8EXY - chains A and C of the 9 polymer chains in the assembly; structure by electron microscopy, 3.20 A resolution.

== Chain A ==
Protein: DNA-directed RNA polymerase subunit alpha
Organism: Mycobacterium tuberculosis H37Rv
Notes: EC 2.7.7.6
UniProt: P9WGZ1 (RPOA_MYCTU); residues 1-347 here = UniProt positions 1-347
Chain sequence (347 residues; row label = number of the first residue in the row):
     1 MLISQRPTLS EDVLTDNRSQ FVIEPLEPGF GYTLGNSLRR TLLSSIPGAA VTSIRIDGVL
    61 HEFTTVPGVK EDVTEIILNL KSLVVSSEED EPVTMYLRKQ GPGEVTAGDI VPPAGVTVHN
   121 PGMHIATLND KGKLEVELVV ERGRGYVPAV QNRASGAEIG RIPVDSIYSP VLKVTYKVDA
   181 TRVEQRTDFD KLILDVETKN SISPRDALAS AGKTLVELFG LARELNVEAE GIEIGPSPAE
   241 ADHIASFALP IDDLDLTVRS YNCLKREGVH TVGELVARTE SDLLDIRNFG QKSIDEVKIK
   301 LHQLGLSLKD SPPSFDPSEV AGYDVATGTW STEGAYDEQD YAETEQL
Not modelled in the structure: 227-347

== Chain C ==
Protein: DNA-directed RNA polymerase subunit beta
Organism: Mycobacterium tuberculosis H37Rv
Notes: EC 2.7.7.6
UniProt: P9WGY9 (RPOB_MYCTU); residue numbers follow UniProt; this construct covers 1-1178
Chain sequence (1178 residues; row label = number of the first residue in the row):
     1 MLEGCILADS RQSKTAASPS PSRPQSSSNN SVPGAPNRVS FAKLREPLEV PGLLDVQTDS
    61 FEWLIGSPRW RESAAERGDV NPVGGLEEVL YELSPIEDFS GSMSLSFSDP RFDDVKAPVD
   121 ECKDKDMTYA APLFVTAEFI NNNTGEIKSQ TVFMGDFPMM TEKGTFIING TERVVVSQLV
   181 RSPGVYFDET IDKSTDKTLH SVKVIPSRGA WLEFDVDKRD TVGVRIDRKR RQPVTVLLKA
   241 LGWTSEQIVE RFGFSEIMRS TLEKDNTVGT DEALLDIYRK LRPGEPPTKE SAQTLLENLF
   301 FKEKRYDLAR VGRYKVNKKL GLHVGEPITS STLTEEDVVA TIEYLVRLHE GQTTMTVPGG
   361 VEVPVETDDI DHFGNRRLRT VGELIQNQIR VGMSRMERVV RERMTTQDVE AITPQTLINI
   421 RPVVAAIKEF FGTSQLSQFM DQNNPLSGLT HKRRLSALGP GGLSRERAGL EVRDVHPSHY
   481 GRMCPIETPE GPNIGLIGSL SVYARVNPFG FIETPYRKVV DGVVSDEIVY LTADEEDRHV
   541 VAQANSPIDA DGRFVEPRVL VRRKAGEVEY VPSSEVDYMD VSPRQMVSVA TAMIPFLEHD
   601 DANRALMGAN MQRQAVPLVR SEAPLVGTGM ELRAAIDAGD VVVAEESGVI EEVSADYITV
   661 MHDNGTRRTY RMRKFARSNH GTCANQCPIV DAGDRVEAGQ VIADGPCTDD GEMALGKNLL
   721 VAIMPWEGHN YEDAIILSNR LVEEDVLTSI HIEEHEIDAR DTKLGAEEIT RDIPNISDEV
   781 LADLDERGIV RIGAEVRDGD ILVGKVTPKG ETELTPEERL LRAIFGEKAR EVRDTSLKVP
   841 HGESGKVIGI RVFSREDEDE LPAGVNELVR VYVAQKRKIS DGDKLAGRHG NKGVIGKILP
   901 VEDMPFLADG TPVDIILNTH GVPRRMNIGQ ILETHLGWCA HSGWKVDAAK GVPDWAARLP
   961 DELLEAQPNA IVSTPVFDGA QEAELQGLLS CTLPNRDGDV LVDADGKAML FDGRSGEPFP
  1021 YPVTVGYMYI MKLHHLVDDK IHARSTGPYS MITQQPLGGK AQFGGQRFGE MECWAMQAYG
  1081 AAYTLQELLT IKSDDTVGRV KVYEAIVKGE NIPEPGIPES FKVLLKELQS LCLNVEVLSS
  1141 DGAAIELREG EDEDLERAAA NLGINLSRNE SASVEDLA
Not modelled in the structure: 1-29, 811-828, 1152-1178
Curated features (UniProtKB/Swiss-Prot):
  - natural variant: Val423 (V423A: In strain: vr1), Leu436 (L436P: In strain: vr2), Ser437 (S437T: In strain: vr3), Gln438 to Asp441 (sequence variant, change not given here; In strain: RJ49), Gln438 (Q438L: In strain: vr4), Phe439 (F439V: In strain: RJ37), Met440 to Asn443 (deletion: In strain: RJ55), Asp441 (D441V: In strain: vr3), Leu449 to Lys452 (sequence variant, change not given here; In strain: RJ48), His451 (H451D: In strain: vr5; H451L: In strain: SP28; H451N: In strain: vr6; H451P: In strain: vr8; H451Q: In strain: vr1; H451R: In strain: vr7), Ser456 (S456L: In strain: vr11 and RJ37; S456Q: In strain: vr9; S456W: In strain: vr10), Leu458 (L458P: In strain: vr12 and SP22)
  - mutagenesis: Glu138 (E138R: Weakens interaction with TRCF and CarD), Ile147 (I147A: Weakens interaction with TRCF and CarD), Lys148 (K148A: Does not affect association with TRCF, but weakens interaction with CarD), Ser149 (S149A: Does not affect association with TRCF, but weakens interaction with CarD)

== How chain A and chain C interact ==
Residue-residue contacts - 57 pairs, chain A then chain C:
  Arg18(A) - Asp997(C)  salt bridge
  Tyr32(A) - Phe1011(C)  hydrophobic
  Tyr32(A) - Gly1016(C)
  Tyr32(A) - Glu1017(C)
  Tyr32(A) - Pro1018(C)
  Asn36(A) - Gly1013(C)  hydrogen bond (side chain-backbone)
  Asn36(A) - Arg1014(C)
  Asn36(A) - Gly1016(C)
  Arg39(A) - Glu902(C)
  Arg39(A) - Phe906(C)
  Arg39(A) - Gly910(C)
  Arg40(A) - Glu902(C)
  Arg40(A) - Asp903(C)  salt bridge
  Arg40(A) - Gly1013(C)  hydrogen bond (side chain-backbone)
  Arg40(A) - Arg1014(C)
  Leu43(A) - Glu902(C)
  Ser44(A) - Glu902(C)
  Leu60(A) - Ile792(C)
  Leu60(A) - Lys846(C)
  His61(A) - Ile792(C)
  His61(A) - Lys846(C)
  His61(A) - Val847(C)
  His61(A) - Ile848(C)
  Glu62(A) - Lys876(C)  salt bridge
  Phe63(A) - Phe675(C)
  Phe63(A) - Ile750(C)  hydrophobic
  Phe63(A) - Ile848(C)  hydrophobic
  Phe63(A) - Ala874(C)  hydrophobic
  Thr65(A) - Lys674(C)
  Val69(A) - Ser654(C)
  Val69(A) - Ala655(C)  hydrogen bond (backbone-backbone)
  Lys70(A) - Val653(C)
  Lys70(A) - Val690(C)  hydrogen bond (side chain-backbone)
  Lys70(A) - Asp691(C)  salt bridge
  Asp72(A) - Lys674(C)  salt bridge
  Thr74(A) - Phe675(C)
  Thr74(A) - Lys876(C)
  Asn129(A) - Glu652(C)
  Lys131(A) - Tyr657(C)
  Tyr146(A) - Val742(C)
  Tyr146(A) - Glu743(C)
  Gln151(A) - Glu795(C)
  Arg153(A) - Glu795(C)
  Arg153(A) - Arg797(C)
  Ile159(A) - Ile792(C)
  Ile159(A) - Gly793(C)
  Ile159(A) - Ala794(C)
  Lys173(A) - Asp909(C)
  Lys173(A) - Gly910(C)
  Val174(A) - Gly910(C)
  Thr175(A) - Ala908(C)  hydrogen bond (side chain-backbone)
  Thr175(A) - Asp909(C)
  Thr175(A) - Gly910(C)
  Tyr176(A) - Phe906(C)
  Tyr176(A) - Phe1011(C)
  Tyr176(A) - Gly1016(C)  hydrogen bond (side chain-backbone)
  Glu197(A) - Arg996(C)  salt bridge
Interface residues without a listed pair, chain A (34 interface residues in all): Thr64, Gly68, Glu71, Glu75, Arg161, Asp165, Ile167
Interface residues without a listed pair, chain C (46 interface residues in all): Asp656, Asn685, Cys687, Arg791, Lys878, Val901, Thr911, Pro912, Asp1012, Ser1015

== Summary ==
34 residues of chain A and 46 residues of chain C are in contact; the contacts include 6 hydrogen bonds and 6
salt bridges. Among the polar pairs are Arg18(A)-Asp997(C), Arg40(A)-Asp903(C) and Glu62(A)-Lys876(C). Curated
annotation (UniProt) lists 4 mutagenesis sites on chain C.
Here chain A is DNA-directed RNA polymerase subunit alpha and chain C is DNA-directed RNA polymerase subunit
beta, both from Mycobacterium tuberculosis H37Rv. Entry 8EXY (M. tuberculosis RNAP paused complex with B.
subtilis NusG and GMPCPP) was determined by electron microscopy (same publication as 8EHQ, 8EJ3, 8EOE, 8EOF,
8EOS and 8EOT).
